Entry 1F4G (X-ray diffraction, 1.75 A resolution); this record covers chains A and B.

[Chain A (and B)]
Protein: Thymidylate synthase
Source organism: Escherichia coli
Notes: EC 2.1.1.45; chain B of this document is another copy of the same molecule, construct and numbering; everything in this record applies to it too
Reference sequence: P0A884 (TYSY_ECOLI); residues 1-264 here = UniProt positions 1-264
Amino-acid sequence (264 residues; each row starts with the number of its first residue):
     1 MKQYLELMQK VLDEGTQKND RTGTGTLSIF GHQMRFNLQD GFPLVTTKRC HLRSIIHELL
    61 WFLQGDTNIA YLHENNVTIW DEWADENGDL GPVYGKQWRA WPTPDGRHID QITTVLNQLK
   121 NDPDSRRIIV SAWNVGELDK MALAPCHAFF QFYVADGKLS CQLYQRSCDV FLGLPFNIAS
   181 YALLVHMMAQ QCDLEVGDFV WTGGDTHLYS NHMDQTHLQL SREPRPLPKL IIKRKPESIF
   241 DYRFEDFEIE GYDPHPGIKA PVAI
Unresolved in the structure: 263-264 (chain B: 262-264)
Differences from the reference sequence: engineered mutation Met1 (Met in P0A884), Met188 (Met in P0A884)
Modified residues: Met1 (n-carboxymethionine; CXM); Met188 (s-oxymethionine; MHO)
Small-molecule neighbours: sp-876 (TP4; N-[4-[[glutamic acid]-carbonyl]-benzene-sulfonyl-D-prolinyl]-3-amino-propanoic acid): Lys48, His51, Ser54, Glu58, Thr78, Ile79, Trp80, Trp83, Leu143, Cys146, Ser167, Cys168, Asp169, Leu172, Gly173, Phe176, Asn177, His207, Tyr209, Ile258
Reported in the primary citation:
  - catalytic residues: Cys146 (citing earlier work)

[How chain A and chain B interact]
Residue-residue contacts (105; chain A residue first):
  Thr16(A) - Ala155(B)
  Thr16(A) - Asp156(B)
  Lys18(A) - Asp124(B)  salt bridge
  Lys18(A) - Tyr153(B)
  Lys18(A) - Val154(B)
  Asp20(A) - Arg126(B)  salt bridge
  Thr26(A) - Arg126(B)
  Ser28(A) - Tyr153(B)  hydrogen bond
  Phe30(A) - Arg35(B)  hydrogen bond (backbone-side chain)
  Phe30(A) - Gln151(B)
  Phe30(A) - Tyr153(B)  hydrophobic
  Phe30(A) - Ser160(B)
  Phe30(A) - Cys161(B)
  Phe30(A) - Gln162(B)
  Gly31(A) - Gln33(B)
  Gly31(A) - Arg35(B)  hydrogen bond (backbone-side chain)
  Gly31(A) - Gln162(B)
  His32(A) - Gln33(B)  hydrogen bond (backbone-side chain)
  Gln33(A) - Gly31(B)
  Gln33(A) - His32(B)  hydrogen bond (side chain-backbone)
  Gln33(A) - Gln33(B)
  Gln33(A) - Thr202(B)
  Arg35(A) - Phe30(B)  hydrogen bond (side chain-backbone)
  Arg35(A) - Gly31(B)  hydrogen bond (side chain-backbone)
  Trp101(A) - Trp101(B)  hydrophobic
  Trp101(A) - Trp133(B)
  Trp101(A) - Asn134(B)
  Trp101(A) - Val135(B)
  Trp101(A) - Gly136(B)
  Thr103(A) - Pro104(B)
  Thr103(A) - Gly136(B)
  Pro104(A) - Pro104(B)
  Pro104(A) - Gly136(B)
  Asp105(A) - Lys140(B)  salt bridge
  Ile109(A) - Val135(B)
  Ile109(A) - Gly136(B)
  Gln111(A) - Val135(B)
  Asp124(A) - Lys18(B)  salt bridge
  Arg126(A) - Asp20(B)  salt bridge
  Arg126(A) - Arg166(B)  hydrogen bond (backbone-side chain)
  Arg126(A) - Ser167(B)  hydrogen bond
  Arg126(A) - Asp205(B)
  Arg126(A) - His207(B)
  Arg126(A) - Tyr209(B)  hydrogen bond
  Arg127(A) - Trp133(B)
  Arg127(A) - Leu138(B)
  Arg127(A) - Ala144(B)
  Arg127(A) - Arg166(B)
  Ile129(A) - Trp133(B)
  Ile129(A) - Arg166(B)
  Ser131(A) - Trp133(B)
  Trp133(A) - Trp101(B)
  Trp133(A) - Arg127(B)
  Trp133(A) - Ile129(B)
  Trp133(A) - Ser131(B)
  Trp133(A) - Phe149(B)  hydrophobic
  Asn134(A) - Trp101(B)
  Val135(A) - Trp101(B)
  Val135(A) - Ile109(B)
  Val135(A) - Gln111(B)
  Gly136(A) - Trp101(B)
  Gly136(A) - Thr103(B)
  Gly136(A) - Ile109(B)
  Leu138(A) - Arg127(B)
  Asp139(A) - Arg127(B)  salt bridge
  Phe149(A) - Trp133(B)  hydrophobic
  Phe149(A) - Tyr164(B)  hydrophobic
  Gln151(A) - Phe30(B)
  Gln151(A) - Tyr164(B)  hydrogen bond
  Gln151(A) - Arg166(B)  hydrogen bond (side chain-backbone)
  Gln151(A) - Gly204(B)
  Tyr153(A) - Thr16(B)
  Tyr153(A) - Lys18(B)
  Tyr153(A) - Ser28(B)  hydrogen bond
  Tyr153(A) - Ile29(B)
  Tyr153(A) - Phe30(B)  hydrophobic
  Tyr153(A) - Asp205(B)
  Val154(A) - Lys18(B)  hydrogen bond (backbone-side chain)
  Ala155(A) - Thr16(B)
  Asp156(A) - Thr16(B)
  Cys161(A) - Phe30(B)
  Gln162(A) - Phe30(B)
  Gln162(A) - Gly31(B)
  Gln162(A) - Tyr164(B)  hydrogen bond
  Gln162(A) - Thr202(B)
  Gln162(A) - Gly203(B)  hydrogen bond (side chain-backbone)
  Gln162(A) - Gly204(B)
  Tyr164(A) - Phe149(B)  hydrophobic
  Tyr164(A) - Gln151(B)  hydrogen bond
  Tyr164(A) - Gln162(B)  hydrogen bond
  Arg166(A) - Arg126(B)  hydrogen bond (side chain-backbone)
  Arg166(A) - Arg127(B)
  Arg166(A) - Ile129(B)
  Arg166(A) - Gln151(B)  hydrogen bond (backbone-side chain)
  Ser167(A) - Arg126(B)
  Thr202(A) - Gln33(B)
  Thr202(A) - Gln162(B)
  Thr202(A) - Thr202(B)
  Gly203(A) - Gln162(B)  hydrogen bond (backbone-side chain)
  Gly204(A) - Gln151(B)
  Gly204(A) - Gln162(B)
  Asp205(A) - Arg126(B)
  Asp205(A) - Tyr153(B)
  His207(A) - Arg126(B)
  Tyr209(A) - Arg126(B)  hydrogen bond
Other interface residues (no listed pair), chain A (53 interface residues in all): Asn19, Arg21, Ile29, Pro102, Ala144, Ala148, Phe152, Ser160, Val200
Other interface residues (no listed pair), chain B (52 interface residues in all): Asn19, Thr26, Pro102, Glu137, Ala148, Phe152, Val200

[In short]
53 residues of chain A and 52 residues of chain B are in contact; the contacts include 22 hydrogen bonds and 6
salt bridges. Polar pairs include Lys18(A)-Asp124(B), Asp20(A)-Arg126(B) and Asp105(A)-Lys140(B). Chain A
binds sp-876. The paper reports the catalytic residue Cys146(A).
Both chains are Thymidylate synthase (Escherichia coli). Entry 1F4G (Crystal structure of E. coli thymidylate
synthase complexed with sp-876) was determined by X-ray diffraction, deposited together with 1F4B, 1F4C, 1F4D,
1F4E and 1F4F.
